PDB entry 8BW7 | electron microscopy, 3.53 A resolution | chain A

== Chain A ==
Name: Solute carrier family 22 member 6
From: Rattus norvegicus
Reference sequence: O35956 (S22A6_RAT); numbering as in UniProt (aligned over 1-542)
Sequence (547 residues; each row starts with the number of its first residue):
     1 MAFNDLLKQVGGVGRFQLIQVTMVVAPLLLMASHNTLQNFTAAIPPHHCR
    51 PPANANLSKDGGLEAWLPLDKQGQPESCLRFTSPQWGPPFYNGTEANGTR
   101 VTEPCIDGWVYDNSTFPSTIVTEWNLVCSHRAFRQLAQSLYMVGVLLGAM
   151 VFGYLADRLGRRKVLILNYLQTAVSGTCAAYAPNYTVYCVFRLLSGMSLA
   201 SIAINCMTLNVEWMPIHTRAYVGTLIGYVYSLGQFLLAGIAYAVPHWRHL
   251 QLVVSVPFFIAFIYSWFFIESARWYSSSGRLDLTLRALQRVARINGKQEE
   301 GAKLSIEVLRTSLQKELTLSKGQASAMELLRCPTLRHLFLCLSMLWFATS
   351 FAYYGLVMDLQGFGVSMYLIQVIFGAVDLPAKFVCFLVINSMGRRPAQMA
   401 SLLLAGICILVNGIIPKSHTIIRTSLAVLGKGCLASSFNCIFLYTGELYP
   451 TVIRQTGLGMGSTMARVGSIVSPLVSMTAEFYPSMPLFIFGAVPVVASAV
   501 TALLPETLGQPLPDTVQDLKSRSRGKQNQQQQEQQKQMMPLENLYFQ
Disordered / not traced: 84-101, 315-324, 526-547
Differences from the reference sequence: conflict Glu542 (Gln in O35956); expression tag (543-547)
UniProt features mapped onto this chain:
  - glycosylation (N-linked (GlcNAc...) asparagine): Asn39, Asn56, Asn92, Asn113
Disulfides: Cys49-Cys105, Cys78-Cys128
Ligand contacts: 2-oxoglutaric acid (AKG): Gly227, Tyr230, Tyr353, Asp378, Lys382, Asn439
Reported in the primary citation:
  - binding site for 2-oxoglutaric acid: Gly227, Tyr230, Tyr353, Asp378, Lys382, Asn439
  - mutagenesis - G227A (209 +/- 23 uM): decreased binding to 2-oxoglutaric acid
  - binding site for chloride ion: Arg466
  - contacts within the chain: Asn35-Tyr354, Ser462-Arg466, Thr463-Arg466
  - allosteric site: Ser462, Thr463, Arg466
  - conformationally variable residues (order/disorder transition, side-chain flip): Asp378, Lys382
  - mutagenesis - S350A: unchanged binding to alpha-KG
  - mutagenesis - Y354A: abolished expression

== Overview ==
Chain A binds 2-oxoglutaric acid. The paper reports a binding site for 2-oxoglutaric acid at Gly227, Tyr230
and Tyr353 among others; G227A reduces binding to 2-oxoglutaric acid; 3 substitutions were tested in all.
Chain A is Solute carrier family 22 member 6 (Rattus norvegicus); the structure, Cryo-EM structure of rat
SLC22A6 bound to alpha-ketoglutaric acid, was determined by electron microscopy together with 8BVR, 8BVS, 8BVT
and 8OMU from the same study.
